Entry 1GY3 (X-ray diffraction, 2.70 A resolution); this record covers chains A and B of the 3 polymer chains in the assembly.

Chain A:
Protein: Cell division protein kinase 2
From: Homo sapiens
Reference sequence: P24941 (CDK2_HUMAN); residues 1-296 here = UniProt positions 1-296
Chain sequence (299 residues; each row starts with the number of its first residue; numbering starts at 0):
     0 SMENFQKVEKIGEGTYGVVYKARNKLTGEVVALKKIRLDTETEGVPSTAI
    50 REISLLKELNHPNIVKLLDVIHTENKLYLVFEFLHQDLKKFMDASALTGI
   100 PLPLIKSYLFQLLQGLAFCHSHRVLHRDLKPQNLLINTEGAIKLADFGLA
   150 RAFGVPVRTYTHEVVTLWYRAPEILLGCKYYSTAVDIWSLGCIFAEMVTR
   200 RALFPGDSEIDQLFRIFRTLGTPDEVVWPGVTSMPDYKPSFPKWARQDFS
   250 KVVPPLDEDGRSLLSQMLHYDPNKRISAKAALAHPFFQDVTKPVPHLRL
Unresolved in the structure: 0, 297-298
Modified positions: Thr160 (phosphothreonine; TPO)
Ion coordination: Mg2+: Asn132, Asp145 (together with ATP, nitrate ion)
Residues lining bound ligands: ATP (adenosine-5'-triphosphate): Ile10, Gly11, Gly13, Thr14, Val18, Ala31, Lys33, Phe80, Glu81, Phe82, Leu83, Asp86, Lys89, Gln131, Asn132, Leu134, Asp145
UniProt features mapped onto this chain:
  - active site: Asp127 (Proton acceptor)
  - binding site (ATP): Ile10 to Val18, Lys33, Glu81 to Leu83, Asp86, Lys129 to Asn132, Asp145
  - binding site (Mg(2+)): Asn132, Asp145
  - site (CDK7 binding): Lys9, Lys88, Lys89, Leu166
  - modified residue: Met1 (N-acetylmethionine), Lys6 (N6-acetyllysine), Thr14 (Phosphothreonine), Tyr15 (Phosphotyrosine), Tyr19 (Phosphotyrosine), Thr160 (Phosphothreonine)

Chain B:
Protein: Cyclin A2
From: Homo sapiens
Reference sequence: P20248 (CGA2_HUMAN); residues 175-432 here = UniProt positions 175-432
Chain sequence (258 residues; each row starts with the number of its first residue):
   175 VPDYHEDIHTYLREMEVKCKPKVGYMKKQPDITNSMRAILVDWLVEVGEE
   225 YKLQNETLHLAVNYIDRFLSSMSVLRGKLQLVGTAAMLLASKFEEIYPPE
   275 VAEFVYITDDTYTKKQVLRMEHLVLKVLTFDLAAPTVNQFLTQYFLHQQP
   325 ANCKVESLAMFLGELSLIDADPYLKYLPSVIAGAAFHLALYTVTGQSWPE
   375 SLIRKTGYTLESLKPCLMDLHQTYLKAPQHAQQSIREKYKNSKYHGVSLL
   425 NPPETLNL

How chain A and chain B interact:
Contacting residue pairs - 58 pairs, chain A then chain B:
  Thr39(A) with Lys289(B)
  Glu40(A) with Lys288(B), hydrogen bond (backbone-side chain); Leu292(B)
  Thr41(A) with Lys288(B), hydrogen bond (backbone-side chain)
  Glu42(A) with Lys266(B), hydrogen bond (backbone-side chain); Glu274(B); Val275(B), hydrogen bond (side chain-backbone); Glu295(B)
  Gly43(A) with Glu295(B)
  Val44(A) with Lys266(B), hydrogen bond (backbone-side chain); Glu295(B), hydrogen bond (backbone-side chain); Leu299(B), hydrophobic
  Ser46(A) with Lys266(B)
  Ile49(A) with Leu263(B), hydrophobic; Lys266(B); Leu306(B), hydrophobic
  Arg50(A) with Lys266(B); Phe267(B), hydrogen bond (side chain-backbone); Glu269(B)
  Ile52(A) with Phe304(B), hydrophobic
  Ser53(A) with Phe267(B); Phe304(B); Leu306(B)
  Lys56(A) with Thr303(B), hydrogen bond (side chain-backbone); Asp305(B), salt bridge
  Glu57(A) with Tyr185(B), hydrogen bond; Met189(B); Ala307(B)
  His71(A) with His296(B), hydrogen bond; Leu299(B); Phe304(B)
  Thr72(A) with His296(B)
  His119(A) with Ile182(B)
  Ser120(A) with Tyr178(B); Asp181(B), hydrogen bond; Ile182(B), hydrogen bond (backbone-backbone)
  His121(A) with Tyr185(B)
  Arg122(A) with Ile182(B); Tyr185(B), hydrogen bond; Ala307(B), hydrogen bond (side chain-backbone)
  Arg150(A) with Glu268(B), salt bridge; Glu269(B)
  Phe152(A) with Ile182(B), hydrophobic
  Val154(A) with His179(B); Thr316(B), hydrogen bond (backbone-side chain); Gln317(B), hydrogen bond (backbone-backbone)
  Pro155(A) with Thr316(B)
  Arg157(A) with Gln228(B); Glu268(B), salt bridge
  Tyr159(A) with Ile270(B)
  Thr160(A) with Glu269(B); Ile270(B)
  Asn272(A) with Val175(B)
  Ser276(A) with Asp177(B); Tyr178(B), hydrogen bond
  Ala277(A) with Tyr178(B), hydrogen bond (backbone-side chain)
  Lys278(A) with Tyr178(B), hydrogen bond (backbone-side chain); Asp181(B), salt bridge
Also at the interface, not in a pair above, chain A (35 interface residues in all): Leu54, Ala116, Ala151, Thr158, Thr182
Also at the interface, not in a pair above, chain B (34 interface residues in all): Leu186, Glu230, Gln313, Leu320

Summary:
Chain A and chain B form an interface of 35 and 34 residues respectively; the contacts include 19 hydrogen
bonds and 4 salt bridges. Polar pairs include Lys56(A)-Asp305(B), Arg150(A)-Glu268(B) and Arg157(A)-Glu268(B).
Ligands of chain A: ATP.
Here chain A is Cell division protein kinase 2 and chain B is Cyclin A2, both from Homo sapiens. Entry 1GY3
(pCDK2/cyclin A in complex with MgADP, nitrate and peptide substrate) was determined by X-ray diffraction.
